Entry 6JHQ (electron microscopy, 3.90 A resolution); this record covers chains A and B of the 5 polymer chains in the assembly.

Chain A:
Name: VP1
Organism: Human hepatitis A virus Hu/Australia/HM175/1976
Sequence (278 residues; row label = number of the first residue in the row):
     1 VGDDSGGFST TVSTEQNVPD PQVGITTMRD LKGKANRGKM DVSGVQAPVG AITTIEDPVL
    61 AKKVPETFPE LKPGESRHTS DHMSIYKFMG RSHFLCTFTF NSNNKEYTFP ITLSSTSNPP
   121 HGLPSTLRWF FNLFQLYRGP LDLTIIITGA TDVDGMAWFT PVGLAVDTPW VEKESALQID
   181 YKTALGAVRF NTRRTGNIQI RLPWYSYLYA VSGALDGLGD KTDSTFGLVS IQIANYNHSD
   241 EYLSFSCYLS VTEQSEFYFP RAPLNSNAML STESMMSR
Disordered / not traced: 1-2, 30-39, 273-278

Chain B:
Name: VP2
Organism: Human hepatitis A virus Hu/Australia/HM175/1976
Sequence (222 residues; numbered 1 to 222; the number before each row is that of its first residue):
     1 DIEEEQMIQS VDRTAVTGAS YFTSVDQSSV HTAEVGSHQI EPLKTSVDKP GSKKTQGEKF
    61 FLIHSARWLT THALFHEVAK LDVVKLLYNE QFAVQGLLRY HTYARFGIEI QVQINPTPFQ
   121 QGGLICAMVP GDQSYGSIAS LTVYPHGLLN CNINNVVRIK VPFIYTRGAY HFKDPQYPVW
   181 ELTIRVWSEL NIGTGTSAYT SLNVLARFTD LELHGLTPLS TQ
Disordered / not traced: 1-4, 221-222

Chain A / chain B interface:
Contacting residue pairs - 25 pairs, chain A then chain B:
  Asp4(A) with Asp210(B)
  Thr11(A) with Arg158(B), hydrogen bond
  Ser13(A) with Arg158(B)
  Gln16(A) with Thr142(B); Tyr144(B), hydrogen bond (side chain-backbone); Pro145(B); His146(B)
  Asn17(A) with Val143(B), hydrogen bond (side chain-backbone)
  Ser115(A) with Tyr135(B)
  Leu136(A) with Thr166(B)
  Tyr207(A) with Arg167(B)
  Tyr209(A) with Thr166(B)
  Ala210(A) with Thr166(B)
  Ala214(A) with Ser134(B)
  Leu215(A) with Asp132(B)
  Asp216(A) with Asp132(B)
  Asp223(A) with Arg167(B), salt bridge
  Phe259(A) with Pro130(B), hydrophobic
  Arg261(A) with Asp132(B); Ser134(B); Tyr144(B)
  Ala262(A) with Ser140(B)
  Pro263(A) with Gly136(B); Ser137(B)
  Asn265(A) with Tyr135(B)
Interface residues without a listed pair, chain A (27 interface residues in all): Ser5, Glu56, Gln135, Leu208, Ser212, Leu218, Thr222, Leu264
Interface residues without a listed pair, chain B (24 interface residues in all): Lys54, Leu148, Asn150, Asn154, Tyr165, Gln176, Tyr177, Arg207

Overview:
Chain A and chain B form an interface of 27 and 24 residues respectively, with 3 hydrogen bonds and 1 salt
bridge. Among the polar pairs are Asp223(A)-Arg167(B), Thr11(A)-Arg158(B) and Gln16(A)-Tyr144(B).
Chain A is VP1 and chain B is VP2, both from Human hepatitis A virus Hu/Australia/HM175/1976; the structure,
The cryo-EM structure of HAV bound to a neutralizing antibody-F4, was determined by electron microscopy
together with 6JHR, 6JHS and 6JHT from the same study.
